Entry 8QCB (electron microscopy, 2.80 A resolution); this record covers chains B and D of the 5 polymer chains in the assembly.

# Chain B
Name: Superkiller protein 3
Organism: Saccharomyces cerevisiae
UniProt: P17883 (SKI3_YEAST); residues 1-1432 here = UniProt positions 1-1432
Sequence (1436 residues; numbered -3 to 1432; the number before each row is that of its first residue; numbers below 1 keep their minus sign (Gly-3 is residue -3)):
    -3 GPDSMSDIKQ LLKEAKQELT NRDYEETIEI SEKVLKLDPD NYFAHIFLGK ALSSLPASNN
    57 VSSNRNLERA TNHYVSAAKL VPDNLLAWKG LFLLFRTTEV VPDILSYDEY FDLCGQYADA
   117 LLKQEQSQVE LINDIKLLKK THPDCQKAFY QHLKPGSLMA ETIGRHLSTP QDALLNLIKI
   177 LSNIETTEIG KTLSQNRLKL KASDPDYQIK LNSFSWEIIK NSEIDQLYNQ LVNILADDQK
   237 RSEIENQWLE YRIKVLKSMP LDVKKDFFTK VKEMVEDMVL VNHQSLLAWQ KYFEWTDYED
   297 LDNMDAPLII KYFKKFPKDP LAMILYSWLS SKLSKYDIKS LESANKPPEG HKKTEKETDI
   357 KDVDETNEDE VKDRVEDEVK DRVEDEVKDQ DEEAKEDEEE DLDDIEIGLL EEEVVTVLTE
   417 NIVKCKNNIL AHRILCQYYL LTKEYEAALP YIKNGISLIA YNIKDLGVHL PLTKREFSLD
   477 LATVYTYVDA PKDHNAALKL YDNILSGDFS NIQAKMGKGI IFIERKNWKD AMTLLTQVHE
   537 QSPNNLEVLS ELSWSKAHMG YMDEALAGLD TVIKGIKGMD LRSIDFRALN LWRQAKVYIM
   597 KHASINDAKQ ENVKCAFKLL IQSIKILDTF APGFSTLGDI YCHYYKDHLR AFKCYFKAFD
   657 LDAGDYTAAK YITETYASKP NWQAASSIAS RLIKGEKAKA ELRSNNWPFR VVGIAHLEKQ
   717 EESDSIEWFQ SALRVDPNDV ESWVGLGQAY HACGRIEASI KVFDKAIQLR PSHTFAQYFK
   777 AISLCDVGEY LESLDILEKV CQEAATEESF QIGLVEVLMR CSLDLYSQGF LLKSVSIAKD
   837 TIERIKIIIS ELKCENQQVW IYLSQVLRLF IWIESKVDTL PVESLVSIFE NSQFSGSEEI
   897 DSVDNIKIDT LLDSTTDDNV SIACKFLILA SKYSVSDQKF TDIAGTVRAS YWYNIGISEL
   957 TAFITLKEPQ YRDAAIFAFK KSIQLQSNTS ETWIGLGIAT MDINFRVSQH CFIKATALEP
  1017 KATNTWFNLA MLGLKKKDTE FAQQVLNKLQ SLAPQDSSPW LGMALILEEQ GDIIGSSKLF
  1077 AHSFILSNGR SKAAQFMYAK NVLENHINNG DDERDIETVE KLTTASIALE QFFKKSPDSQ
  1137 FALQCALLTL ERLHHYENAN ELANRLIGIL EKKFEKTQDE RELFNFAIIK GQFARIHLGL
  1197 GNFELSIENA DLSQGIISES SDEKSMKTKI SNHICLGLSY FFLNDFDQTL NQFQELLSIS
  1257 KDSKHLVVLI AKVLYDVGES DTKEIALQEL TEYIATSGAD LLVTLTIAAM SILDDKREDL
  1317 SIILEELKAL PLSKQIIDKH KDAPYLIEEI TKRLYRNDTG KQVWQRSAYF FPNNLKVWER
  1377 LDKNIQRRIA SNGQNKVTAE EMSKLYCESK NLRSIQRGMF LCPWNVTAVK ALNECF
Not modelled in the structure: -3 to 780, 932-939
Differences from the reference sequence: expression tag (-3 to 0)

# Chain D
Name: Antiviral protein SKI8
Organism: Saccharomyces cerevisiae
UniProt: Q02793 (SKI8_YEAST); residues 1-397 here = UniProt positions 1-397
Sequence (397 residues; numbered 1 to 397; the number before each row is that of its first residue):
     1 MSKVFIATAN AGKAHDADIF SVSACNSFTV SCSGDGYLKV WDNKLLDNEN PKDKSYSHFV
    61 HKSGLHHVDV LQAIERDAFE LCLVATTSFS GDLLFYRITR EDETKKVIFE KLDLLDSDMK
   121 KHSFWALKWG ASNDRLLSHR LVATDVKGTT YIWKFHPFAD ESNSLTLNWS PTLELQGTVE
   181 SPMTPSQFAT SVDISERGLI ATGFNNGTVQ ISELSTLRPL YNFESQHSMI NNSNSIRSVK
   241 FSPQGSLLAI AHDSNSFGCI TLYETEFGER IGSLSVPTHS SQASLGEFAH SSWVMSLSFN
   301 DSGETLCSAG WDGKLRFWDV KTKERITTLN MHCDDIEIEE DILAVDEHGD SLAEPGVFDV
   361 KFLKKGWRSG MGADLNESLC CVCLDRSIRW FREAGGK
Not modelled in the structure: 1-2, 77-78, 161-166, 226-230, 278-286, 337-339, 372-373, 395-397

# How chain B and chain D interact
Contacting residue pairs (37; chain B residue first):
  Pro1327(B) with Asp350(D)
  Leu1328(B) with Trp293(D), hydrophobic; Trp311(D)
  Ser1329(B) with Asp350(D), hydrogen bond
  Ile1332(B) with Trp293(D), hydrophobic
  Gln1358(B) with Asp16(D); Arg386(D), hydrogen bond
  Gln1361(B) with Gly34(D), hydrogen bond (side chain-backbone); Ser63(D), hydrogen bond (side chain-backbone); Phe89(D)
  Arg1362(B) with Asp18(D), salt bridge; Leu384(D)
  Ala1364(B) with Phe89(D), hydrophobic
  Tyr1365(B) with Phe20(D), hydrogen bond (side chain-backbone); Arg237(D)
  Phe1366(B) with Arg237(D), hydrogen bond (backbone-side chain); Trp311(D), hydrophobic
  Phe1367(B) with Trp293(D), hydrophobic
  Pro1368(B) with Phe188(D)
  Asn1369(B) with Phe188(D); Asn205(D)
  Trp1374(B) with Phe89(D)
  Asp1378(B) with Ser90(D)
  Ile1381(B) with Phe89(D); Ser123(D)
  Arg1384(B) with Lys121(D), hydrogen bond (side chain-backbone); Ser123(D), hydrogen bond; Lys147(D), hydrogen bond (backbone-side chain)
  Ile1385(B) with Val146(D); Phe188(D), hydrophobic
  Asn1388(B) with Lys147(D)
  Gly1389(B) with Pro185(D)
  Gln1390(B) with Val146(D), hydrogen bond (side chain-backbone); Lys147(D), hydrogen bond; Ser186(D), hydrogen bond; Gln187(D); Phe188(D)
Also at the interface, not in a pair above, chain B (22 interface residues in all): Leu1377
Also at the interface, not in a pair above, chain D (34 interface residues in all): Ala17, Gly64, His66, Gly91, His122, Trp125, Thr190, Asn232, Asn255, Ser256, Met295, Phe358

# Overview
Chain B and chain D form an interface of 22 and 34 residues respectively; the contacts include 12 hydrogen
bonds and 1 salt bridge. Polar pairs include Arg1362(B)-Asp18(D), Ser1329(B)-Asp350(D) and
Gln1358(B)-Arg386(D).
Here chain B is Superkiller protein 3 and chain D is Antiviral protein SKI8, both from Saccharomyces
cerevisiae. Entry 8QCB (CryoEM structure of a S. Cerevisiae Ski2387 complex in the open state) was determined
by electron microscopy together with 8QCF, 8Q9T and 8QCA from the same study.
